Entry 6JFJ (X-ray diffraction, 1.93 A resolution); this record covers chain A.

[Chain A]
Molecule: Pulullanase
Organism: Paenibacillus barengoltzii
Notes: EC 3.2.1.41
UniProt: A0A0C5GWS2 (A0A0C5GWS2_9BACL); residues 1-675 here = UniProt positions 1-675
Sequence (675 residues; row label = number of the first residue in the row):
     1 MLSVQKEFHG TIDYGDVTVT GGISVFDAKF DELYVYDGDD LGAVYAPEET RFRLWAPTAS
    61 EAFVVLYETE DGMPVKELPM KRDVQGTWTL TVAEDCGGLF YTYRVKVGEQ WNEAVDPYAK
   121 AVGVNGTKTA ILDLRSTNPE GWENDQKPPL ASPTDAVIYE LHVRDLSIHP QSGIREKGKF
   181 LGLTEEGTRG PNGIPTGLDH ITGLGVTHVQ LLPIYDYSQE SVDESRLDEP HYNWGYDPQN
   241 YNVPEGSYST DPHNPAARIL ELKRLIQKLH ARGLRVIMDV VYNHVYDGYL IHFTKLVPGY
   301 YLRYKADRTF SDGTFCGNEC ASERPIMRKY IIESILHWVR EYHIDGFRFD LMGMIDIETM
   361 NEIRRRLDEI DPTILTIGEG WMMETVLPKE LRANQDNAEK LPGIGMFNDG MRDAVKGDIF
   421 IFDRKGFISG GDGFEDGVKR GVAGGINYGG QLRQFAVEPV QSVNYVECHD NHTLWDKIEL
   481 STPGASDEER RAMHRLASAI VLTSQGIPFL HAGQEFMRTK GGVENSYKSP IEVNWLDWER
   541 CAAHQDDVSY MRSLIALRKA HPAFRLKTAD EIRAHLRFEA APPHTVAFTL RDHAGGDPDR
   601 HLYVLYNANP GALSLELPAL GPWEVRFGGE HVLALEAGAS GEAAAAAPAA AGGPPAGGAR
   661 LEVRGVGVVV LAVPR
Not modelled in the structure: 1-8, 638-658
Metal / ion sites: Ca2+: Asp216, Tyr217, Glu224, Glu245
Residues lining bound ligands: tris(hydroxyethyl)aminomethane (TAM): Phe63, Glu77, Arg104, Trp111

[In short]
Bound to chain A: tris(hydroxyethyl)aminomethane. Asp216, Tyr217, Glu224 and Glu245 form the Ca2+ site.
Chain A is Pulullanase (Paenibacillus barengoltzii); the structure, Crystal structure of Pullulanase from
Paenibacillus barengoltzii complex with maltohexaose and alpha-cyclodextrin, was determined by X-ray
diffraction (same publication as 6JHF, 6JEQ and 6JFX).
